Entry 8WJN (electron microscopy, 5.58 A resolution (low resolution: residue-level contacts below are approximate; hydrogen-bond / salt-bridge calls are withheld)); this record covers chains F and H of the 5 polymer chains in the assembly.

Chain F:
Molecule: Non-structural maintenance of chromosomes element 1
Organism: Saccharomyces cerevisiae S288C
Notes: EC 2.3.2.27
Reference sequence: Q07913 (NSE1_YEAST); residue numbers follow UniProt; this construct covers 1-336
Sequence (336 residues; numbered 1 to 336; the number before each row is that of its first residue):
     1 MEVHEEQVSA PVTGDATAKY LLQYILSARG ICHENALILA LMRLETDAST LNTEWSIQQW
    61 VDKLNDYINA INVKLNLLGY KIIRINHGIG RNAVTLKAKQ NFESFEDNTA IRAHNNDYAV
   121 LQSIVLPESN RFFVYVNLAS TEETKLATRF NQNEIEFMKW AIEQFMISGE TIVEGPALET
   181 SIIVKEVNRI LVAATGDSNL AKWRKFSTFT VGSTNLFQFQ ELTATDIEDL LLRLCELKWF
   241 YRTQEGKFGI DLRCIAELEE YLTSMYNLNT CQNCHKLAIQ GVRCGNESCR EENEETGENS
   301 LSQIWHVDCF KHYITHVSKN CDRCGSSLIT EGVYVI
Unresolved in the structure: 1-10, 104-116
Swiss-Prot annotation at these positions:
  - zinc finger: Leu-268 to Ser-327 (RING-type)

Chain H:
Molecule: Non-structural maintenance of chromosomes element 4
Organism: Saccharomyces cerevisiae S288C
Reference sequence: A0A6L0Z6W9 (A0A6L0Z6W9_YEASX); numbering as in UniProt (aligned over 1-402)
Sequence (402 residues; numbered 1 to 402; the number before each row is that of its first residue):
     1 MSSTVISRKR RNSTVTEPDS SGETRKQKKS RSDEKSSSSK DGDPQLEFKV LQGYRDLESE
    61 MHKGRAQVTR TGDIGVAMDN LNAVDSLFNK VIGIKNNGLF AHDARAMVSI SELAQISVRN
   121 LKFDDSRSMV NLENIVNSLK RYMLKEHFKL NNIAENRNDL TLAADEQSAA DQQEESDGDI
   181 DRTPDDNHTD KATSSFKATS MRHSYLQQFS HYNEFSQFNW FRIGALYNTI SKNAPITDHL
   241 MGPLSIEKKP RVLTQRRRNN DQVGEKITAE KITQHSLNST QQETTPEQVK KCFKKLSKKL
   301 GPEGSINLFK FIIDPNSFSR SIENLFYTSF LIKEGKLLME HDEEGLPTIK IKQSISHTDS
   361 RSKEIERQRR RAAHQNHIIF QMDMPTWRKL IKKYNITSPF LD
Unresolved in the structure: 1-38, 160-198, 247-291

Chain F / chain H interface:
Contacting residue pairs (31):
  Leu-26(F) with Ile-236(H); Thr-237(H)
  Ser-27(F) with Ile-236(H)
  Arg-29(F) with Thr-237(H); Asp-238(H)
  Tyr-80(F) with His-239(H)
  Tyr-135(F) with Leu-240(H)
  Val-136(F) with Leu-240(H)
  Asn-137(F) with His-239(H); Leu-240(H)
  Ser-140(F) with Ser-245(H)
  Glu-142(F) with Gly-242(H); Pro-243(H); Ser-245(H); Ile-246(H)
  Lys-145(F) with Pro-243(H)
  Leu-146(F) with Pro-243(H)
  Ala-147(F) with Pro-243(H)
  Thr-148(F) with Asp-238(H)
  Ile-155(F) with Pro-243(H); Leu-244(H)
  Met-158(F) with Leu-244(H)
  Lys-159(F) with Leu-244(H); Ile-246(H)
  Trp-239(F) with Asp-238(H); Met-241(H)
  Glu-257(F) with Leu-240(H); Met-241(H)
  Tyr-261(F) with Leu-244(H); Ser-245(H); Ile-246(H)
Interface residues without a listed pair, chain F (22 interface residues in all): Gly-30, Cys-254, Leu-258

Overview:
The interface between chain F and chain H involves 22 residues on one side and 11 on the other.
Here chain F is Non-structural maintenance of chromosomes element 1 and chain H is Non-structural maintenance
of chromosomes element 4, both from Saccharomyces cerevisiae S288C. Entry 8WJN (Cryo-EM structure of 6-subunit
Smc5/6 head region) was determined by electron microscopy (same publication as 7YLM, 7YMD, 7YQH, 8HQS, 8I13,
8I21 and 6 further entries).
